3HPO - chains A and B of the 3 polymer chains in the assembly; structure by X-ray diffraction, 1.75 A resolution.

Chain A:
Molecule: DNA polymerase I, large fragment
Organism: Geobacillus stearothermophilus
Notes: EC 2.7.7.7
Chain sequence (580 residues; each row starts with the number of its first residue):
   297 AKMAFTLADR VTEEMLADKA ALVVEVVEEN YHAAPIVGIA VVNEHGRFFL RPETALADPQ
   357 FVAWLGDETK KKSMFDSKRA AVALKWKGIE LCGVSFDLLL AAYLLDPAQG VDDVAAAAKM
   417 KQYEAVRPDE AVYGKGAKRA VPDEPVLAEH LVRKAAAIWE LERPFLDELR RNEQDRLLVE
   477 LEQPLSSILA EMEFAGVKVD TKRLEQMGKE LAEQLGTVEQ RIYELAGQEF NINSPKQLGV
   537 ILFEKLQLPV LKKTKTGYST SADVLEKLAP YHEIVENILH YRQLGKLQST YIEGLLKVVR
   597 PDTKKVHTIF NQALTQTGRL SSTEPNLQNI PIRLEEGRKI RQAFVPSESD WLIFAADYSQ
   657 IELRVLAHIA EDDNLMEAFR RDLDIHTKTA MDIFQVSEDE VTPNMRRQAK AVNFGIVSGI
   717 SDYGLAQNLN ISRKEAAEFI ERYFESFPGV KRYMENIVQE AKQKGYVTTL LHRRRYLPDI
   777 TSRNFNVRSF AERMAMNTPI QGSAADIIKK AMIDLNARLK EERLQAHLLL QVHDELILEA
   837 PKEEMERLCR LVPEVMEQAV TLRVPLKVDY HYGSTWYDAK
Modified residues: Cys388 (s,s-(2-hydroxyethyl)thiocysteine; CME)
Sequence notes: engineered mutation Ala329 (Asp in 3HPO), Ser714 (Tyr in 3HPO)
Residues lining bound ligands: dTTP (TTP): Arg629, Ser655, Gln656, Glu658, His682, Arg702, Lys706, Phe710, Asp830

Chain B:
Molecule: 9-nt DNA strand
Sequence (9 nucleotides; row label = number of the first residue in the row):
    21 CGATCACGC
Modified residues: DOC (2',3'-dideoxycytidine-5'-monophosphate) at position 29

Chain A / chain B interface:
Pairs across the interface (30; chain A residue first):
  Thr550(A) - DT24(B)  hydrogen bond to the phosphate
  Thr550(A) - DC25(B)  phosphate contact
  Lys551(A) - DT24(B)  hydrogen bond to the phosphate
  Thr552(A) - DA23(B)  phosphate contact
  Thr552(A) - DT24(B)  hydrogen bond to the phosphate
  Ser555(A) - DC25(B)  phosphate contact
  Thr556(A) - DC25(B)  hydrogen bond to the phosphate
  Ser557(A) - DC25(B)  hydrogen bond to the phosphate
  Ser557(A) - DA26(B)  phosphate contact
  Ala558(A) - DA26(B)  hydrogen bond to the phosphate
  Arg578(A) - DC25(B)  hydrogen bond to the phosphate
  Arg578(A) - DA26(B)  salt bridge to the phosphate
  Lys582(A) - DA26(B)  hydrogen bond to the base
  Lys582(A) - DC27(B)  sugar contact
  Tyr587(A) - DC27(B)  sugar contact
  Arg615(A) - DG28(B)  base contact
  Arg615(A) - DOC_29(B)  hydrogen bond to the base
  Gln624(A) - DG28(B)  sugar contact
  Asn625(A) - DC27(B)  hydrogen bond to the base
  Asn625(A) - DG28(B)  sugar contact
  Ile626(A) - DG28(B)  sugar contact
  Pro627(A) - DC27(B)  phosphate contact
  Pro627(A) - DG28(B)  phosphate contact
  Ile628(A) - DG28(B)  hydrogen bond to the phosphate
  Ile628(A) - DOC_29(B)  phosphate contact
  Arg629(A) - DG28(B)  salt bridge to the phosphate
  Arg629(A) - DOC_29(B)  salt bridge to the phosphate
  Val828(A) - DOC_29(B)  sugar contact
  His829(A) - DOC_29(B)  sugar contact
  Asp830(A) - DOC_29(B)  sugar contact
Other interface residues (no listed pair), chain A (25 interface residues in all): Pro531, Tyr554, Gln579, Arg637, Glu831

Overview:
25 residues of chain A face 7 of chain B across their interface; the contacts include 11 hydrogen bonds and 3
salt bridges. Polar pairs include Lys582(A)-DA26(B), Arg615(A)-DOC_29(B) and Asn625(A)-DC27(B). Chain A binds
dTTP.
Here chain A is DNA polymerase I, large fragment (Geobacillus stearothermophilus) and chain B is a 9-nt DNA
strand. Entry 3HPO (Crystal structure of fragment DNA polymerase I from Bacillus stearothermophilus Y714S
mutant bound to G:T mismatch) was determined by X-ray diffraction, deposited together with 3HT3 and 3HP6.
